1EKK - chain A; structure by X-ray diffraction, 2.00 A resolution.

== Chain A ==
Name: Hydroxyethylthiazole kinase
Source organism: Bacillus subtilis
Notes: EC 2.7.1.50; engineered mutation(s): C198(CSD)
UniProt: P39593 (THIM_BACSU); residues 1-272 here = UniProt positions 1-272
Sequence (272 residues; row label = number of the first residue in the row):
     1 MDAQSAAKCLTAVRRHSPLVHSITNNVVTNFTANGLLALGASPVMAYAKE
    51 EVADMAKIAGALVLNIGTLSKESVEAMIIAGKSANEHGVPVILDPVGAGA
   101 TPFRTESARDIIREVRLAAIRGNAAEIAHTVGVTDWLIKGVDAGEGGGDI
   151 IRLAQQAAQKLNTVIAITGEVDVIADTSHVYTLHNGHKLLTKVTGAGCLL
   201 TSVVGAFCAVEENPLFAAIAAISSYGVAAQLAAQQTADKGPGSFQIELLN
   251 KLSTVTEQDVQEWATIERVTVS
Disordered / not traced: 270-272
Differences from the reference sequence: modified residue (198)
Modified / non-standard residues: Cys198 (3-sulfinoalanine; CSD)
Small-molecule neighbours: 2-(4-methyl-thiazol-5-yl)-ethanol (TZE): Asn25, Val27, Val28, Pro43, Val44, Met45, Gly67, Thr68, Val96, Thr194, Gly195, Cys198
Curated features (UniProtKB/Swiss-Prot):
  - binding site (substrate): Met45, Gly195
  - binding site (ATP): Arg121, Thr168
  - mutagenesis: Cys198 (C198A: Reduces activity by 60%; C198D: Increases activity 10-fold; C198S: Reduces activity by 80%)

== Overview ==
Ligands of chain A: 2-(4-methyl-thiazol-5-yl)-ethanol. UniProt lists substrate-binding residues Met45 and
Gly195, ATP-binding residues Arg121 and Thr168 and one mutagenesis site.
Chain A is Hydroxyethylthiazole kinase (Bacillus subtilis); the structure, Crystal structure of
hydroxyethylthiazole kinase in the R3 form with hydroxyethylthiazole, was determined by X-ray diffraction
together with 1EKQ, 1ESJ and 1ESQ from the same study.
